PDB entry 4GQI | X-ray diffraction, 1.95 A resolution | chains A and B

[Chain A (and B)]
Name: Ribosyldihydronicotinamide dehydrogenase [quinone]
Source organism: Homo sapiens
Notes: EC 1.10.99.2; chain B of this document is another copy of the same molecule, construct and numbering; everything in this record applies to it too
UniProt: P16083 (NQO2_HUMAN); residues 1-230 here correspond to UniProt positions 2-231 (UniProt number = residue number + 1)
Amino-acid sequence (230 residues; row label = number of the first residue in the row):
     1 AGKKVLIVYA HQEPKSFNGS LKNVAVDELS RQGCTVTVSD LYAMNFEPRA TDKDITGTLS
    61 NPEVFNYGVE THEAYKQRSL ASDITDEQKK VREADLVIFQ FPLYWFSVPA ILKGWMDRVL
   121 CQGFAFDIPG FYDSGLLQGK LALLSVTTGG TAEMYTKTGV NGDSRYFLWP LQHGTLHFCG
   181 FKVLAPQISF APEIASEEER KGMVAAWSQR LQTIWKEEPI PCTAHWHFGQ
Curated features (UniProtKB/Swiss-Prot):
  - binding site (FAD): His11, Phe17 to Ser20, Leu103 to Phe106, Thr147 to Gly150, Tyr155, Glu193, Arg200
  - binding site (substrate): Phe126 to Ile128
  - binding site (Zn(2+)): His173, His177, Cys222
  - modified residue (Phosphoserine): Ser79, Ser196
Metal / ion sites: Zn2+: His173, His177, Cys222
Ligand contacts:
  - FAD (flavin-adenine dinucleotide), molecule 1: His11, Lys15, Ser16, Phe17, Asn18, Ser20, Pro102, Leu103, Tyr104, Trp105, Phe106, Thr147, Thr148, Gly149, Gly150, Tyr155, Pro192, Glu193, Glu197, Arg200, Lys201, Val204
  - FAD, molecule 2: Asn66, Tyr67, Gly68, Asp117
  - M49 (N-{(3R)-3-[2-(acetylamino)ethyl]-2-oxo-2,3-dihydro-1H-indol-5-yl}acetamide), molecule 1: Trp105, Gly149, Gly150, Met154, Tyr155, Asn161, Ile194
  - M49, molecule 2: Gln122, Phe126, Gly174, Phe178

[Interface between chain A and chain B]
Pairs across the interface (92; chain A residue first):
  Gln12(A) with Ala50(B), hydrogen bond (side chain-backbone); Phe65(B); Tyr67(B)
  Glu13(A) with Glu63(B); Val64(B); Phe65(B), hydrogen bond (side chain-backbone)
  Lys15(A) with Glu63(B), salt bridge
  Tyr42(A) with Ala50(B)
  Asn45(A) with Arg49(B), hydrogen bond (backbone-side chain)
  Phe46(A) with Arg49(B), hydrogen bond (backbone-side chain)
  Glu47(A) with Arg49(B)
  Pro48(A) with Pro48(B), hydrophobic; Arg49(B); Ala110(B)
  Arg49(A) with Asn45(B), hydrogen bond (side chain-backbone); Phe46(B), hydrogen bond (side chain-backbone); Glu47(B), salt bridge; Pro48(B); Ile111(B)
  Ala50(A) with Gln12(B), hydrogen bond (backbone-side chain); Tyr42(B)
  Glu63(A) with Lys15(B)
  Val64(A) with Glu13(B)
  Phe65(A) with Gln12(B); Glu13(B), hydrogen bond (backbone-side chain)
  Asn66(A) with Glu193(B), hydrogen bond
  Tyr67(A) with Gln12(B); Tyr104(B)
  Tyr104(A) with Ala50(B), hydrophobic; Tyr67(B); Lys113(B), hydrogen bond (backbone-side chain); Asp117(B)
  Trp105(A) with Met116(B), hydrogen bond (side chain-backbone); Asp117(B); Leu120(B); Phe126(B), hydrophobic; Pro170(B); Gly174(B); Thr175(B); Phe178(B), hydrophobic; Cys179(B), hydrophobic
  Phe106(A) with Tyr132(B); Trp169(B); Pro170(B), hydrophobic; Gly174(B)
  Ser107(A) with Lys113(B)
  Val108(A) with Lys113(B), hydrogen bond (backbone-side chain)
  Pro109(A) with Asp117(B)
  Ala110(A) with Pro48(B); Ala110(B); Lys113(B); Gly114(B); Asp117(B), hydrogen bond (backbone-side chain)
  Lys113(A) with Tyr104(B), hydrogen bond (side chain-backbone); Ser107(B); Val108(B), hydrogen bond (side chain-backbone); Ala110(B)
  Gly114(A) with Ala110(B)
  Met116(A) with Trp105(B), hydrogen bond (backbone-side chain)
  Asp117(A) with Tyr104(B); Trp105(B); Pro109(B); Ala110(B), hydrogen bond (side chain-backbone)
  Leu120(A) with Trp105(B)
  Phe126(A) with Trp105(B), hydrophobic
  Tyr132(A) with Phe106(B); Val160(B); Asn161(B), hydrogen bond
  Val160(A) with Tyr132(B); His173(B), hydrogen bond (backbone-side chain)
  Asn161(A) with Tyr132(B), hydrogen bond; Trp169(B)
  Tyr166(A) with Trp169(B); Phe228(B), hydrophobic
  Trp169(A) with Phe106(B); Asn161(B); Tyr166(B)
  Pro170(A) with Trp105(B); Phe106(B); Pro170(B), hydrophobic
  His173(A) with Val160(B), hydrogen bond (side chain-backbone)
  Gly174(A) with Trp105(B); Phe106(B)
  Thr175(A) with Trp105(B)
  Phe178(A) with Trp105(B), hydrophobic
  Cys179(A) with Trp105(B), hydrophobic
  Glu193(A) with Asn66(B), hydrogen bond
  Phe228(A) with Tyr166(B), hydrophobic; Phe228(B), hydrophobic; Gln230(B)
  Gly229(A) with Gln230(B)
  Gln230(A) with Gln230(B), hydrogen bond (backbone-side chain)
Interface residues without a listed pair, chain A (48 interface residues in all): His11, Thr51, Ile111, Gly162, Phe167
Interface residues without a listed pair, chain B (49 interface residues in all): His11, Thr51, Phe131, Gly162, Phe167, Ala224

[Overview]
Chain A and chain B form an interface of 48 and 49 residues respectively, with 23 hydrogen bonds and 2 salt
bridges. Among the polar pairs are Lys15(A)-Glu63(B), Arg49(A)-Glu47(B) and Gln12(A)-Ala50(B). Bound to chain
A: flavin-adenine dinucleotide and compound M49.
Chain A and chain B are both Ribosyldihydronicotinamide dehydrogenase [quinone] (Homo sapiens); the structure,
Synthesis of novel MT3 receptor ligands via unusual Knoevenagel condensation, was determined by X-ray
diffraction (same publication as 4GR9).
